Entry 4R0F (X-ray diffraction, 1.94 A resolution); this record covers chain A.

Chain A:
Protein: Lysozyme C
From: Gallus gallus
Notes: EC 3.2.1.17
UniProtKB: P00698 (LYSC_CHICK); residues 1-129 here correspond to UniProt positions 19-147 (UniProt number = residue number + 18)
Amino-acid sequence (129 residues; row label = number of the first residue in the row):
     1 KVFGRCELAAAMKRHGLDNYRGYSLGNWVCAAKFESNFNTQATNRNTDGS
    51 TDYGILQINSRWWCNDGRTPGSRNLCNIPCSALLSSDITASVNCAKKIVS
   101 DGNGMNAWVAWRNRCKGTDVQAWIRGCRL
Disulfides: Cys6-Cys127, Cys30-Cys115, Cys64-Cys80, Cys76-Cys94
Curated features (UniProtKB/Swiss-Prot):
  - active site: Glu35, Asp52
  - binding site (substrate): Asp101
From the paper describing this entry:
  - self-association interface (contacts with another copy of this molecule); pairs are residue here / residue on that copy: Arg14-Asn37 (hydrogen bond), Asp87-Arg5 (hydrogen bond)

Summary:
UniProt lists active-site residues Glu35 and Asp52 and substrate-binding residue Asp101. From the paper: a
self-association interface involving Arg14 and Asp87.
Chain A is Lysozyme C (Gallus gallus); the structure, Structure of Lysozyme Dimer at 318K, was determined by
X-ray diffraction, deposited together with 4II8, 4EOF, 4DC4 and 4D9Z.
